5R07 - chains A and B; structure by X-ray diffraction, 1.71 A resolution.

[Chain A]
Molecule: Pre-mRNA-splicing factor 8
Organism: Saccharomyces cerevisiae (strain ATCC 204508 / S288c)
Notes: fragment: yPrp8 RNaseH
UniProt: P33334 (PRP8_YEAST); residues 1836-2090 here = UniProt positions 1836-2090
Chain sequence (258 residues; numbered 1833 to 2090; the number before each row is that of its first residue):
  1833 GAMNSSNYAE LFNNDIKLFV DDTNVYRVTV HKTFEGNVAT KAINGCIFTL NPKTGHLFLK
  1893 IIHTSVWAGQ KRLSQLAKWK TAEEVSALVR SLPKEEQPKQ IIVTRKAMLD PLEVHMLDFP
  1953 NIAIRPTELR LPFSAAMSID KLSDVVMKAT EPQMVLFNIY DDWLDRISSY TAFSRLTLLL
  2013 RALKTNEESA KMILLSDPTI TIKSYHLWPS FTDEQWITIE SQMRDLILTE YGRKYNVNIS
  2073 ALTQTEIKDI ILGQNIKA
Disordered / not traced: 2070-2090
Differences from the reference sequence: expression tag (1833-1835)

[Chain B]
Molecule: A1 cistron-splicing factor AAR2
Organism: Saccharomyces cerevisiae (strain ATCC 204508 / S288c)
Notes: fragment: GAMA - Aar2(1-152) - SSSSS - Aar2(171-317); engineered mutation(s): L153_D170delinsSSSSS
UniProt: P32357 (AAR2_YEAST); residue numbers follow UniProt; this construct covers 1-152, 171-317
Chain sequence (308 residues; row label = number of the first residue in the row; note: 13 numbers in that range are skipped by the numbering (no residue carries them; nothing is unmodelled there); numbers below 1 keep their minus sign (Gly-3 is residue -3)):
    -3 GAMAMNTVPF TSAPIEVTIG IDQYSFNVKE NQPFHGIKDI PIGHVHVIHF QHADNSSMRY
    57 GYWFDCRMGN FYIQYDPKDG LYKMMEERDG AKFENIVHNF KERQMMVSYP KIDEDDTWYN
   117 LTEFVQMDKI RKIVRKDENQ FSYVDSSMTT VQENEL
   166 SSSSSDPAHS LNYTVINFKS REAIRPGHEM EDFLDKSYYL NTVMLQGIFK NSSNYFGELQ
   226 FAFLNAMFFG NYGSSLQWHA MIELICSSAT VPKHMLDKLD EILYYQIKTL PEQYSDILLN
   286 ERVWNICLYS SFQKNSLHNT EKIMENKYPE LL
Disordered / not traced: -3 to 0, 166-169
Differences from the reference sequence: expression tag (-3 to 0); linker (166-170)
Curated features (UniProtKB/Swiss-Prot):
  - region: Leu261 to Ile282 (Leucine-zipper)
  - modified residue: Ser253 (Phosphoserine), Thr274 (Phosphothreonine)

[Interface between chain A and chain B]
Pairs across the interface (18):
  Gln1907(A) - Met195(B)
  Gln1907(A) - Leu199(B)
  Leu1908(A) - Met195(B)  hydrophobic
  Trp1911(A) - Glu194(B)
  Trp1911(A) - Met195(B)  hydrophobic
  Trp1911(A) - Phe198(B)  hydrophobic
  Asp1942(A) - Lys184(B)  salt bridge
  Asp1942(A) - Phe198(B)
  Glu1945(A) - Lys184(B)  salt bridge
  Val1946(A) - Ile189(B)  hydrophobic
  Val1946(A) - Glu194(B)
  Val1946(A) - Phe198(B)  hydrophobic
  His1947(A) - Glu194(B)  salt bridge
  Leu1949(A) - Lys184(B)
  Leu1949(A) - Ser185(B)
  Leu1949(A) - Arg186(B)
  Leu1949(A) - Ile189(B)  hydrophobic
  Asp1950(A) - Arg186(B)  salt bridge

[Overview]
The interface between chain A and chain B involves 9 residues on one side and 8 on the other; the contacts
include 4 salt bridges. Polar contacts include Asp1942(A)-Lys184(B), Glu1945(A)-Lys184(B) and
His1947(A)-Glu194(B).
Chain A is Pre-mRNA-splicing factor 8 and chain B is A1 cistron-splicing factor AAR2, both from Saccharomyces
cerevisiae (strain ATCC 204508 / S288c); the structure, PanDDA analysis group deposition -- Auto-refined data
of Aar2/RNaseH for ground state model 58, was determined by X-ray diffraction, deposited together with 5QY1,
5QY2, 5QY3, 5QY4, 5QY5, 5QY6 and 128 further entries.
